PDB entry 7F5F | X-ray diffraction, 1.62 A resolution | chain A

== Chain A ==
Protein: ORF8 protein
Source organism: Severe acute respiratory syndrome coronavirus 2
UniProt: A0A6B9VKN0 (A0A6B9VKN0_SARS2); numbering as in UniProt (aligned over 18-121)
Sequence (104 residues; each row starts with the number of its first residue):
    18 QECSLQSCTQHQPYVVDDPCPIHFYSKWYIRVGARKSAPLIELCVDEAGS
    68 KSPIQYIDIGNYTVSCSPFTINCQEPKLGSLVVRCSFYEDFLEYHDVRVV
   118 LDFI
Cystine bridges: C20 forms a disulfide with the same residue of a neighbouring copy of this chain
Cystine bridges: C25-C90, C37-C102, C61-C83
What the authors report for this chain:
  - self-association interface (contacts with another copy of this molecule); pairs are residue here / residue on that copy: C20-C20 (disulfide)
  - conformationally variable residues (loop rearrangement, side-chain flip): I39, S54, V62 to G77, E92, E106
  - mutagenesis - C20A, C20K: decreased binding to CD14+ monocytes
  - mutagenesis - C20A: abolished binding to dimer

== Overview ==
The paper reports that C20A and C20K reduce binding to CD14+ monocytes; conformational variability at I39, S54
and V62 among others.
Chain A is ORF8 protein (Severe acute respiratory syndrome coronavirus 2); the structure, SARS-CoV-2 ORF8 S84,
was determined by X-ray diffraction (same publication as 7F8L).
